PDB entry 7MUW | electron microscopy, 4.60 A resolution (low resolution: residue-level contacts below are approximate; hydrogen-bond / salt-bridge calls are withheld) | chains DG and EG of the 205 polymer chains in the assembly

[Chain DG (and EG)]
Molecule: IcmE protein
Organism: Legionella pneumophila
Notes: chain EG of this document is another copy of the same molecule, construct and numbering; everything in this record applies to it too
UniProtKB: O53087 (O53087_LEGPN); residue numbers follow UniProt; this construct covers 1-1048
Amino-acid sequence (1048 residues; row label = number of the first residue in the row):
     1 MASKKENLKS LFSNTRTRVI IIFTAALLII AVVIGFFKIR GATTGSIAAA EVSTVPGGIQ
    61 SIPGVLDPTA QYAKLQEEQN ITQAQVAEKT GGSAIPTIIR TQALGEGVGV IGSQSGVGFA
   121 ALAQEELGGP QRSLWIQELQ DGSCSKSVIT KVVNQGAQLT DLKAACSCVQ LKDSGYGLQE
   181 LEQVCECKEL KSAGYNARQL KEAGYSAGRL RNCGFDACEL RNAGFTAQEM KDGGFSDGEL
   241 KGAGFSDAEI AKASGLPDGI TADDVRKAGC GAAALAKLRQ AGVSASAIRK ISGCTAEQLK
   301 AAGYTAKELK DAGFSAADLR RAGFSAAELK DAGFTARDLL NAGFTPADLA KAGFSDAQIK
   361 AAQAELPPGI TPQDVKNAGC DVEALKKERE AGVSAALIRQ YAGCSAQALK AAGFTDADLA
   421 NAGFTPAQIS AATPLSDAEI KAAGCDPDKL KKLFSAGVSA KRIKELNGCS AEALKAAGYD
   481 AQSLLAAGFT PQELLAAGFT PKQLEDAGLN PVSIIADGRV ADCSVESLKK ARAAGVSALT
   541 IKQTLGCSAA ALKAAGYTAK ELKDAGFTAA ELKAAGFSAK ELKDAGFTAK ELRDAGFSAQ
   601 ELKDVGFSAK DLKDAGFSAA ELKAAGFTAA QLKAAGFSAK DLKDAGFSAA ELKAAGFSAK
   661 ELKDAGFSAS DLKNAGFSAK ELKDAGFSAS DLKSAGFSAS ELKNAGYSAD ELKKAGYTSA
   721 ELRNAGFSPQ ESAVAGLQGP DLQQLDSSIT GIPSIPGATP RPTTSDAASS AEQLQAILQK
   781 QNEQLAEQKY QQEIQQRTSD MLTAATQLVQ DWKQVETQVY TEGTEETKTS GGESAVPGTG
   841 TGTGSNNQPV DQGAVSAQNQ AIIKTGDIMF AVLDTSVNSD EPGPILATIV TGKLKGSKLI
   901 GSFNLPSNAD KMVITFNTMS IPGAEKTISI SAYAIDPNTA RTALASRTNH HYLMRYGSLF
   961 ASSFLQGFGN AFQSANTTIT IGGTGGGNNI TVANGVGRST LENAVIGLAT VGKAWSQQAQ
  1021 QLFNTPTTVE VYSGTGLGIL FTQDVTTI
Unresolved in the structure: 1-861, 979-998, 1047-1048

[How chain DG and chain EG interact]
Pairs across the interface - 57 pairs, chain DG then chain EG:
  D874(DG) - A940(EG)
  T875(DG) - I935(EG)
  T875(DG) - A940(EG)
  S876(DG) - A940(EG)
  S876(DG) - R941(EG)
  V877(DG) - T942(EG)
  D880(DG) - D910(EG)
  D880(DG) - K911(EG)
  E881(DG) - P906(EG)
  E881(DG) - S907(EG)
  E881(DG) - N908(EG)
  E881(DG) - K911(EG)
  P884(DG) - Y933(EG)
  P884(DG) - L1040(EG)
  L886(DG) - G866(EG)
  L886(DG) - I868(EG)
  L886(DG) - L1040(EG)
  G896(DG) - K864(EG)
  K898(DG) - K864(EG)
  K898(DG) - T865(EG)
  K898(DG) - G866(EG)
  I900(DG) - T865(EG)
  I900(DG) - G866(EG)
  I900(DG) - F1041(EG)
  I900(DG) - T1042(EG)
  S920(DG) - K864(EG)
  S920(DG) - T865(EG)
  I921(DG) - K864(EG)
  P922(DG) - K864(EG)
  E925(DG) - I862(EG)
  T927(DG) - T865(EG)
  T927(DG) - D1044(EG)
  Q973(DG) - S974(EG)
  S999(DG) - F972(EG)
  E1002(DG) - F972(EG)
  E1002(DG) - A975(EG)
  N1003(DG) - F968(EG)
  N1003(DG) - F972(EG)
  I1006(DG) - F964(EG)
  I1006(DG) - G967(EG)
  I1006(DG) - F968(EG)
  I1006(DG) - A971(EG)
  I1006(DG) - F972(EG)
  G1007(DG) - F964(EG)
  T1010(DG) - S963(EG)
  T1010(DG) - G967(EG)
  V1011(DG) - F960(EG)
  V1011(DG) - S963(EG)
  A1014(DG) - L959(EG)
  Q1017(DG) - Q1020(EG)
  Q1018(DG) - Q1020(EG)
  Q1018(DG) - F1023(EG)
  E1030(DG) - R941(EG)
  V1031(DG) - R941(EG)
  Y1032(DG) - R941(EG)
  S1033(DG) - A940(EG)
  S1033(DG) - R941(EG)
Other interface residues (no listed pair), chain DG (35 interface residues in all): P882, S897, T918, W1015
Other interface residues (no listed pair), chain EG (35 interface residues in all): D867, N904, Q966, N970

[In short]
Chain DG and chain EG each contribute 35 residues to their interface.
Chain DG and chain EG are both IcmE protein (Legionella pneumophila); the structure, Reconstruction of the
Legionella pneumophila Dot/Icm T4SS 3DVA Map 4, was determined by electron microscopy (same publication as
7MUC, 7MUD, 7MUE, 7MUQ, 7MUS, 7MUV and 7MUY).
